Entry 4EPT (X-ray diffraction, 2.00 A resolution); this record covers chain A.

== Chain A ==
Name: GTPase KRas
Source organism: Homo sapiens
Notes: EC 3.6.5.2; fragment: Catalytic
UniProtKB: P01116 (RASK_HUMAN); residue numbers follow UniProt; this construct covers 1-169
Sequence (170 residues; numbered 0 to 169; the number before each row is that of its first residue; numbering starts at 0):
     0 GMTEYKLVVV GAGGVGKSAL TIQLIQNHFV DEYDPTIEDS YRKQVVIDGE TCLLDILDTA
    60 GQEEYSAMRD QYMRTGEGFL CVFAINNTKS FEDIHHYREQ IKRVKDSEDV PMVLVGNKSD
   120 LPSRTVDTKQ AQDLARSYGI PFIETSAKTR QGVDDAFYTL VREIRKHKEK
Unresolved in the structure: 0, 167-169
Sequence notes: expression tag (0); engineered mutation Ser118 (Cys in P01116)
Curated features (UniProtKB/Swiss-Prot):
  - motif: Tyr32 to Tyr40 (Effector region)
  - binding site (GTP): Gly10 to Ala18, Val29 to Thr35, Ala59, Gly60, Asn116, Lys117, Asp119
  - modified residue: Met1 (N-acetylmethionine), Thr2 (N-acetylthreonine), Lys104 (N6-acetyllysine)
  - glycosylation: Thr35 (Microbial infection: O-linked (Glc) threonine)
  - natural variant: Lys5 (K5E: In NS3; K5N: In GASC), Gly10 (G10GG: In AML), Gly12 (G12A: In colorectal cancer samples; G12C: In lung carcinoma; G12D: In GASC, JMML and SFM; G12R: In lung cancer and bladder cancer; G12S: In GASC and JMML; G12V: In GASC), Gly13 (G13D: In GASC, JMML and OES; G13R: In pylocytic astrocytoma), Val14 (V14I: In NS3), Leu19 (L19F: In OES), Gln22 (Q22E: In CFC2; Q22R: In NS3), Pro34 (P34L: In NS3; P34Q: In NS3; P34R: In CFC2), Ile36 (I36M: In NS3), Thr58 (T58I: In NS3), Ala59 (A59T: In GASC), Gly60 (G60R: In CFC2; G60S: In NS3), 5 further natural variant entries in UniProt
  - mutagenesis: Asp38 (D38A: Decreased interaction with MAPKAP1/SIN1), Tyr40 (Y40A: Decreased interaction with MAPKAP1/SIN1), Gln61 (Q61L: Promotes GTP binding)
Metal / ion sites: Mg2+: Ser17 (together with GDP)
Small-molecule neighbours:
  - 0QW ((2-hydroxyphenyl)(pyrrolidin-1-yl)methanethione): Lys5, Leu6, Val7, Ser39, Asp54, Ile55, Leu56, Tyr71, Thr74, Gly75
  - GDP (guanosine-5'-diphosphate): Ala11, Gly12, Gly13, Val14, Gly15, Lys16, Ser17, Ala18, Phe28, Val29, Asp30, Glu31, Tyr32, Asn116, Lys117, Asp119, Leu120, Ser145, Ala146, Lys147
From the paper describing this entry:
  - binding site for 0QW: Asp54, Tyr71

== In short ==
Bound to chain A: GDP and compound 0QW. From UniProt: 21 GTP-binding residues and 3 mutagenesis sites. The
paper reports a binding site for 0QW at Asp54 and Tyr71.
Chain A is GTPase KRas (Homo sapiens); the structure, Discovery of Small Molecules that Bind to K-Ras and
Inhibit Sos-mediated Activation, was determined by X-ray diffraction (same publication as 4EPR, 4EPV, 4EPW,
4EPX and 4EPY).
